PDB entry 6J2C | electron microscopy, 7.00 A resolution (low resolution: residue-level contacts below are approximate; hydrogen-bond / salt-bridge calls are withheld) | chains j and d of the 47 polymer chains in the assembly

# Chain j
Name: Proteasome subunit alpha type-2
From: Saccharomyces cerevisiae S288c
Notes: EC 3.4.25.1
UniProtKB: P23639 (PSA2_YEAST); residue numbers follow UniProt; this construct covers 1-250
Amino-acid sequence (250 residues; each row starts with the number of its first residue):
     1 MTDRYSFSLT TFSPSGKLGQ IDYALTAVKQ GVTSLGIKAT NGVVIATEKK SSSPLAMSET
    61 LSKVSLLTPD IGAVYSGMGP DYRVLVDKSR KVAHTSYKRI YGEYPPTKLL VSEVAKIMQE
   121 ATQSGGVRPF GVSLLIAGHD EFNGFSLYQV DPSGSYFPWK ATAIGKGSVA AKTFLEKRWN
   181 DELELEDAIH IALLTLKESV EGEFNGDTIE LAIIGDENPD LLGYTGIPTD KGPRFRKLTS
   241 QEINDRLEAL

# Chain d
Name: Proteasome subunit alpha type-3
From: Saccharomyces cerevisiae S288c
Notes: EC 3.4.25.1
UniProtKB: P23638 (PSA3_YEAST); numbering as in UniProt (aligned over 1-258)
Amino-acid sequence (258 residues; each row starts with the number of its first residue):
     1 MGSRRYDSRT TIFSPEGRLY QVEYALESIS HAGTAIGIMA SDGIVLAAER KVTSTLLEQD
    61 TSTEKLYKLN DKIAVAVAGL TADAEILINT ARIHAQNYLK TYNEDIPVEI LVRRLSDIKQ
   121 GYTQHGGLRP FGVSFIYAGY DDRYGYQLYT SNPSGNYTGW KAISVGANTS AAQTLLQMDY
   181 KDDMKVDDAI ELALKTLSKT TDSSALTYDR LEFATIRKGA NDGEVYQKIF KPQEIKDILV
   241 KTGITKKDED EEADEDMK
Disordered / not traced: 1, 246-258

# How chain j and chain d interact
Contacting residue pairs (65; chain j residue first):
  Arg4(j) - Ser3(d)
  Tyr5(j) - Gly2(d)
  Tyr5(j) - Ser3(d)
  Tyr5(j) - Tyr6(d)
  Ser6(j) - Gly126(d)
  Ser6(j) - Gly127(d)
  Ser6(j) - Leu128(d)
  Phe7(j) - Ser3(d)
  Phe7(j) - Tyr6(d)
  Phe7(j) - Asp7(d)
  Phe7(j) - Gly127(d)
  Ser8(j) - Gly127(d)
  Ser8(j) - Leu128(d)
  Ser8(j) - Arg129(d)
  Thr10(j) - Arg129(d)
  Thr11(j) - Ser8(d)
  Thr11(j) - Gln21(d)
  Phe12(j) - Gln21(d)
  Phe12(j) - Tyr24(d)
  Phe12(j) - Ala25(d)
  Phe12(j) - Pro130(d)
  Phe12(j) - Gly132(d)
  Ser13(j) - Tyr24(d)
  Pro14(j) - Tyr24(d)
  Ser15(j) - Glu27(d)
  Ser15(j) - His31(d)
  Gly16(j) - Tyr24(d)
  Gly16(j) - Glu27(d)
  Gly16(j) - Ser28(d)
  Lys38(j) - Glu58(d)
  Lys116(j) - Ile86(d)
  Gln119(j) - Ala82(d)
  Gln119(j) - Asp83(d)
  Gln119(j) - Ile86(d)
  Gln119(j) - Arg129(d)
  Thr122(j) - Arg129(d)
  Gln123(j) - Tyr122(d)
  Gln123(j) - Leu128(d)
  Gln123(j) - Arg129(d)
  Gln123(j) - Phe131(d)
  Ser124(j) - Leu128(d)
  Gly125(j) - Leu128(d)
  Ser153(j) - Ala82(d)
  Gly154(j) - Ala82(d)
  Ser155(j) - Thr81(d)
  Ser155(j) - Ala82(d)
  Phe157(j) - Ser62(d)
  Phe157(j) - Glu64(d)
  Phe157(j) - Thr81(d)
  Pro158(j) - Leu57(d)
  Pro158(j) - Glu58(d)
  Pro158(j) - Thr61(d)
  Pro158(j) - Ser62(d)
  Trp159(j) - Ser54(d)
  Trp159(j) - Leu56(d)
  Trp159(j) - Leu57(d)
  Lys160(j) - Thr55(d)
  Lys160(j) - Leu56(d)
  Lys160(j) - Leu57(d)
  Lys160(j) - Glu58(d)
  Ala161(j) - Leu56(d)
  Lys172(j) - Leu56(d)
  Leu175(j) - Leu56(d)
  Glu176(j) - Thr55(d)
  Glu176(j) - Leu56(d)
Interface residues without a listed pair, chain j (33 interface residues in all): Leu18, Tyr148, Tyr156
Interface residues without a listed pair, chain d (35 interface residues in all): Thr10, Val52, Leu80, Glu85

# Summary
Chain j and chain d form an interface of 33 and 35 residues respectively.
Chain j is Proteasome subunit alpha type-2 and chain d is Proteasome subunit alpha type-3, both from
Saccharomyces cerevisiae S288c; the structure, Yeast proteasome in translocation competent state (C3-a), was
determined by electron microscopy (same publication as 6J2N, 6J30, 6J2Q and 6J2X).
